Entry 6F5U (X-ray diffraction, 2.07 A resolution); this record covers chains A and B.

Chain A:
Name: Envelope glycoprotein, GP1
From: Zaire ebolavirus (strain Mayinga-76)
Reference sequence: Q05320 (VGP_EBOZM); residue numbers follow UniProt; this construct covers 32-311
Amino-acid sequence (330 residues; numbered 28 to 515; 158 numbers in that range are skipped by the numbering (no residue carries them; nothing is unmodelled there); the number before each row is that of its first residue; X marks 45 residues of unknown identity (built as UNK)):
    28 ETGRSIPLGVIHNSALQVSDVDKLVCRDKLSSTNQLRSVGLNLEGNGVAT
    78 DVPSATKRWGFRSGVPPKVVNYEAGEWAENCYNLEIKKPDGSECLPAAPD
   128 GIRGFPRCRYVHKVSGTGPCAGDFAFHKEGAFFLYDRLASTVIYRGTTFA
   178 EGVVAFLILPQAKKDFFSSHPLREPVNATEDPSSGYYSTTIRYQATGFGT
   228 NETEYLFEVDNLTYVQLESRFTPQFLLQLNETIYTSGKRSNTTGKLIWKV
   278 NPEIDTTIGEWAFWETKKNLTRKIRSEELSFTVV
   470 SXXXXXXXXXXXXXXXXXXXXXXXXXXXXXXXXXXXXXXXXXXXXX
Not modelled in the structure: 28-31, 190-210, 285-287, 293-305, 470, 478-515
Disulfides: C108-C135, C121-C147
Glycans and other covalent adducts: N-acetylglucosamine (NAG) linked to N228, N238, N257, N268
Sequence notes: expression tag (28-31); engineered mutation A42 (Thr in Q05320)
Ligand contacts: Bepridil (CQN): L43, R64, V66, L68, A101, G102, L184, L186
Curated features (UniProtKB/Swiss-Prot):
  - site (Involved in receptor recognition and/or post-binding events): L57, L63, R64, F88, K95, I170
  - glycosylation (N-linked (GlcNAc...) asparagine): N40, N204, N228, N238, N257, N268, N296
  - natural variant: S65 (S65P: In strain: Isolate mouse-adapted), S246 (S246P: In strain: Isolate mouse-adapted)
  - mutagenesis: N40 (N40D: Induces GP1 secretion. Complete loss of virus capability to enter into host cell), C53 (C53G: Induces GP1 secretion. Complete loss of virus capability to enter into host cell), D55 (D55A: 80% loss of virus capability to enter into host cell; D55E/K: No effect on viral entry), L57 (L57A: Complete loss of virus capability to enter into host cell; L57F/I/K: 90% loss of virus capability to enter into host cell), L63 (L63A: 90% loss of virus capability to enter into host cell; L63F: Almost complete loss of virus capability to enter into host cell; L63K: Complete loss of virus capability to enter into host cell), R64 (R64A/E: Complete loss of virus capability to enter into host cell; R64K: No loss of virus capability to enter into host cell), F88 (F88A/E: Complete loss of virus capability to enter into host cell; F88A: About 50% loss of ability to counteract host BST2; F88I: No loss of virus capability to enter into host cell), K95 (K95A/E: 80% loss of virus capability to enter into host cell; K95R: 20% loss of virus capability to enter into host cell), C108 (C108G: Almost complete loss of expression of GP1 and GP2. Almost complete loss of virus capability to enter into host cell), L111 (L111A: About 60% loss of ability to counteract host BST2), C121 (C121G: Reduced levels of expression of GP1 and GP2. 50% loss of virus capability to enter into host cell), L122 (L122A: About 60% loss of ability to counteract host BST2), 7 further mutagenesis entries in UniProt
From the paper describing this entry:
  - binding site for Bepridil: R64, V66, A101, L186
  - conformationally variable residues (side-chain flip): V66

Chain B:
Name: Envelope glycoprotein
From: Zaire ebolavirus (strain Mayinga-76)
Reference sequence: Q05320 (VGP_EBOZM); numbering as in UniProt (aligned over 502-632)
Amino-acid sequence (168 residues; row label = number of the first residue in the row):
   502 EAIVNAQPKCNPNLHYWTTQDEGAAIGLAWIPYFGPAAEGIYIEGLMHNQ
   552 DGLICGLRQLANETTQALQLFLRATTELRTFSILNRKAIDFLLQRWGGTC
   602 HILGPDCCIEPADWTKNITDKIDQIIHDFVDGSGYIPEAPRDGQAYVRKD
   652 GEWVLLSTFLGTHHHHHH
Not modelled in the structure: 633-669
Disulfides: C511-C556, C601-C608
Glycans and other covalent adducts: N-acetylglucosamine (NAG) linked to N563
Sequence notes: engineered mutation A613 (His in Q05320); expression tag (633-669)
Ligand contacts: Bepridil (CQN): L515, Y517, T519, M548, L554, I555, L558
Curated features (UniProtKB/Swiss-Prot):
  - region: G524 to A539 (Fusion peptide)
  - glycosylation (N-linked (GlcNAc...) asparagine): N563, N618
  - mutagenesis: C511 (C511G: Induces GP1 secretion. Complete loss of virus capability to enter into host cell), G528 (G528R: Reduced infectivity), L529 (L529A/R: Reduced infectivity), I532 (I532A: Reduced infectivity; I532R: Almost complete loss of infectivity. No effect on transport of GP to the cell surface and incorporation onto virions), F535 (F535A: Reduced infectivity; F535R: Almost complete loss of infectivity. No effect on transport of GP to the cell surface and incorporation onto virions), G536 (G536A: Almost complete loss of infectivity. No effect on transport of GP to the cell surface and incorporation onto virions), P537 (P537R: Almost complete loss of infectivity. No effect on transport of GP to the cell surface and incorporation onto virions), C556 (C556S: Induces GP1 secretion. Complete loss of virus capability to enter into host cell), N563 (N563D: Reduced levels of expression of GP, GP1 and GP2. 20% loss of virus capability to enter into host cell), C601 (C601S: Induces GP1 secretion. Complete loss of virus capability to enter into host cell), C608 (C608G: Induces GP1 secretion. Complete loss of virus capability to enter into host cell), C609 (C609G: Induces GP1 secretion. Complete loss of virus capability to enter into host cell), 2 further mutagenesis entries in UniProt
From the paper describing this entry:
  - binding site for Bepridil: L515, Y517, T519, M548, L558

Chain A / chain B interface:
Residue-residue contacts - 109 pairs, chain A then chain B:
  S32(A) - A568(B)
  I33(A) - A568(B)  hydrophobic
  I33(A) - F572(B)  hydrophobic
  I33(A) - K588(B)  hydrogen bond (backbone-side chain)
  P34(A) - T565(B)
  P34(A) - A568(B)
  L35(A) - K588(B)
  G36(A) - L561(B)
  S41(A) - D552(B)
  L43(A) - I504(B)
  L43(A) - L554(B)
  L43(A) - G557(B)
  L43(A) - L558(B)
  L43(A) - L561(B)  hydrophobic
  Q44(A) - E502(B)
  Q44(A) - I504(B)
  V45(A) - E502(B)  hydrogen bond (backbone-backbone)
  V45(A) - I504(B)  hydrophobic
  V45(A) - L561(B)  hydrophobic
  D47(A) - E502(B)  hydrogen bond (side chain-backbone)
  V48(A) - Q595(B)
  K50(A) - Q595(B)
  L51(A) - Q595(B)
  L51(A) - R596(B)
  L51(A) - D607(B)
  V52(A) - R596(B)  hydrogen bond (backbone-side chain)
  C53(A) - C609(B)  disulfide
  D55(A) - F592(B)
  L57(A) - F592(B)  hydrophobic
  L63(A) - L585(B)
  L63(A) - A589(B)  hydrophobic
  R64(A) - L585(B)
  S65(A) - L585(B)
  L68(A) - L558(B)  hydrophobic
  L68(A) - A562(B)  hydrophobic
  G72(A) - K510(B)
  G72(A) - C511(B)
  G72(A) - N512(B)  hydrogen bond (backbone-backbone)
  G72(A) - R559(B)
  N73(A) - Q508(B)
  N73(A) - P509(B)
  N73(A) - K510(B)  hydrogen bond (backbone-backbone)
  N73(A) - R559(B)
  G74(A) - K510(B)
  K95(A) - L573(B)  hydrogen bond (side chain-backbone)
  K95(A) - R574(B)
  K95(A) - T576(B)  hydrogen bond (side chain-backbone)
  K95(A) - E578(B)
  V96(A) - L579(B)  hydrogen bond (backbone-backbone)
  V96(A) - R580(B)
  V96(A) - T581(B)  hydrogen bond (backbone-backbone)
  V97(A) - T581(B)
  V97(A) - I584(B)  hydrophobic
  N98(A) - T581(B)  hydrogen bond (backbone-backbone)
  N98(A) - F582(B)
  Y99(A) - W518(B)
  E100(A) - T519(B)  hydrogen bond (backbone-side chain)
  E100(A) - L585(B)
  A101(A) - W518(B)
  A101(A) - T519(B)
  G102(A) - Y517(B)
  G102(A) - W518(B)  hydrogen bond (backbone-backbone)
  E103(A) - N514(B)
  E103(A) - L515(B)
  E103(A) - H516(B)
  E103(A) - W518(B)  hydrogen bond (backbone-side chain)
  E103(A) - R559(B)  salt bridge
  W104(A) - H516(B)  hydrogen bond (backbone-backbone)
  W104(A) - Y517(B)  hydrogen bond (side chain-backbone)
  W104(A) - W518(B)
  W104(A) - E545(B)
  P126(A) - R580(B)
  D127(A) - R580(B)  hydrogen bond (backbone-side chain)
  F132(A) - W518(B)
  P133(A) - W518(B)
  P133(A) - Y543(B)
  R134(A) - W518(B)
  R134(A) - Y543(B)
  G157(A) - T566(B)
  G157(A) - Q570(B)  hydrogen bond (backbone-side chain)
  A158(A) - Q570(B)
  F159(A) - L569(B)  hydrophobic
  F159(A) - Q570(B)
  F159(A) - L573(B)  hydrophobic
  D163(A) - Y543(B)  hydrogen bond
  R164(A) - W518(B)
  R164(A) - T520(B)
  R164(A) - I542(B)
  L165(A) - F582(B)  hydrophobic
  T168(A) - Q570(B)
  V180(A) - A562(B)
  V180(A) - N563(B)
  V180(A) - T566(B)
  V181(A) - A562(B)
  V181(A) - T565(B)
  V181(A) - L569(B)  hydrophobic
  A182(A) - L558(B)  hydrophobic
  A182(A) - A562(B)  hydrophobic
  F183(A) - T565(B)
  F183(A) - I584(B)  hydrophobic
  F183(A) - L585(B)  hydrophobic
  L184(A) - L558(B)  hydrophobic
  L184(A) - L561(B)  hydrophobic
  S211(A) - E545(B)
  A289(A) - K510(B)
  W291(A) - C511(B)
  W291(A) - N512(B)
  W291(A) - P513(B)
  E292(A) - K510(B)  salt bridge
Also at the interface, not in a pair above, chain A (66 interface residues in all): I38, A42, D49, K56, T60, V66, N69, G128, I129, R130, F290
Also at the interface, not in a pair above, chain B (54 interface residues in all): A539, E540, N586, P606, C608
Cross-chain cystine bridges: C53(A)-C609(B)

Summary:
66 residues of chain A and 54 residues of chain B are in contact; the contacts include 1 disulfide bond, 19
hydrogen bonds and 2 salt bridges. Among the polar pairs are E103(A)-R559(B), E292(A)-K510(B) and
I33(A)-K588(B). From the paper: a binding site for Bepridil at R64(A), V66(A) and L515(B) among others;
conformational variability at V66(A).
Chain A is Envelope glycoprotein, GP1 and chain B is Envelope glycoprotein, both from Zaire ebolavirus (strain
Mayinga-76); the structure, Crystal structure of ebolavirus glycoprotein in complex with bepridil, was
determined by X-ray diffraction (same publication as 6F6I, 6F6N and 6F6S).
